PDB entry 8YD7 | X-ray diffraction, 3.32 A resolution | chains D and L of the 10 polymer chains in the assembly

# Chain D
Name: Caspase-8
Organism: Homo sapiens
Notes: EC 3.4.22.61
Reference sequence: Q14790 (CASP8_HUMAN); residues 1-185 here = UniProt positions 1-185
Chain sequence (185 residues; row label = number of the first residue in the row):
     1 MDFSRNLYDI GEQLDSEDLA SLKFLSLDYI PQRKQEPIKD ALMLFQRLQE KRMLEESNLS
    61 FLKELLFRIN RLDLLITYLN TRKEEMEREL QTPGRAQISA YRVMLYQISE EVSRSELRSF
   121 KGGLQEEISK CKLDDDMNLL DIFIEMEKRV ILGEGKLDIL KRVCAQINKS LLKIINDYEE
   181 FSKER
Disordered / not traced: 184-185
Sequence notes: engineered mutation Gly122 (Phe in Q14790), Gly123 (Leu in Q14790)
Modified positions: Mse1, Mse43, Mse53, Mse86, Mse104, Mse137, Mse146 (selenomethionine; parent Met)
Curated features (UniProtKB/Swiss-Prot):
  - mutagenesis: Asp73 (D73A: Abolishes binding to FLASH. Induces NF-kappa-B activation)

# Chain L
Name: FAS-associated death domain protein
Organism: Homo sapiens
Reference sequence: Q13158 (FADD_HUMAN); residues 1-208 here = UniProt positions 1-208
Chain sequence (216 residues; numbered 1 to 216; the number before each row is that of its first residue):
     1 MDPFLVLLGS VSSSLSSSEL TELKFLCLGR VGKRKLERVQ SGLDLFSMLL EQNDLEPGHT
    61 ELLRELLASL RRHDLLRRVD DFEAGAAAGA APGEEDLCAA FNVICDNVGK DWRRLARQLK
   121 VSDTKIDSIE DRYPRNLTER VRESLRIWKN TEKENATVAH LVGALRSCQM NLVADLVQEV
   181 QQARDLQNRS GAMSPMSWNS DASTSEASLE HHHHHH
Disordered / not traced: 85-216
Sequence notes: engineered mutation Gly9 (His in Q13158); expression tag (209-216)
Modified positions: Mse1, Mse48 (selenomethionine; parent Met); Mse170, Mse193, Mse196 (selenomethionine)
Curated features (UniProtKB/Swiss-Prot):
  - modified residue: Ser194 (Phosphoserine)
  - glycosylation: Arg117 (Microbial infection: N-beta-linked (GlcNAc) arginine)
  - natural variant: Cys105 (C105W: In IEHDCM)
  - mutagenesis: Ser12 (S12R: Loss of interaction with CASP8), Phe25 (F25R: Loss of interaction with FAS. Loss of self-association. Abolishes induction of apoptosis), Lys33 (K33E: Loss of self-association), Arg38 (R38A: Loss of interaction with CASP8), Asp44 (D44R: Loss of interaction with CASP8. Abolishes induction of apoptosis. Decreased interaction with FAS), Glu51 (E51R: Loss of interaction with CASP8), Arg117 (R117A: Abolished GlcNAcylation by E.coli NleB1; R117E: Loss of interaction with FAS), Val121 (V121N: Loss of interaction with FAS), Asp123 (D123R: Strongly decreased interaction with FAS), Arg135 (R135E: Strongly decreased interaction with FAS), Arg142 (R142E: Decreased interaction with FAS), Leu172 (L172A/E: Loss of interaction with FAS; L172K: Strongly decreased interaction with FAS), 2 further mutagenesis entries in UniProt
What the authors report for this chain:
  - mutagenesis - F25R, K33E, E51R: abolished signaling in response to TNF/CHX
  - mutagenesis - R34A, E37K: decreased signaling in response to TNF/CHX
  - mutagenesis - E22A, Q40A, D74A: unchanged signaling in response to TNF/CHX
  - mutagenesis - F25R, F25Y, K33E, E37A, E51R, D74A: abolished signaling in response to HeLa cell lysate-based system

# How chain D and chain L interact
Contacting residue pairs (18; chain D residue first):
  Asp2(D) - Glu65(L)
  Ser4(D) - Phe25(L)
  Ser4(D) - Leu26(L)
  Arg5(D) - Ala68(L)  hydrogen bond (side chain-backbone)
  Arg5(D) - Ser69(L)  hydrogen bond
  Tyr8(D) - Glu22(L)  hydrogen bond
  Tyr8(D) - Leu26(L)  hydrophobic
  Tyr8(D) - Ser69(L)
  Tyr8(D) - Leu70(L)
  Asp9(D) - Arg71(L)  salt bridge
  Glu12(D) - Glu22(L)
  Glu12(D) - Arg71(L)  salt bridge
  Leu42(D) - Glu22(L)
  Leu42(D) - Phe25(L)  hydrophobic
  Gln46(D) - Leu28(L)
  Gln46(D) - Lys33(L)
  Gln49(D) - Phe25(L)
  Glu50(D) - Lys33(L)  salt bridge
Also at the interface, not in a pair above, chain D (11 interface residues in all): Leu7

# Summary
The interface between chain D and chain L involves 11 residues on one side and 10 on the other; the contacts
include 3 hydrogen bonds and 3 salt bridges. Among the polar pairs are Asp9(D)-Arg71(L), Glu12(D)-Arg71(L) and
Glu50(D)-Lys33(L). From the paper: F25R, F25Y and K33E of chain L, among others, abolish signaling in response
to HeLa cell lysate-based system; F25R, K33E and E51R of chain L abolish signaling in response to TNF/CHX; 10
substitutions were tested in all.
Chain D is Caspase-8 and chain L is FAS-associated death domain protein, both from Homo sapiens; the
structure, Structure of FADD/Caspase-8/cFLIP death effector domain assembly, was determined by X-ray
diffraction (same publication as 8YBX and 8YD8).
